Entry 7BEF (electron microscopy, 4.50 A resolution (low resolution: residue-level contacts below are approximate; hydrogen-bond / salt-bridge calls are withheld)); this record covers chains C and D of the 9 polymer chains in the assembly.

# Chain C
Protein: DNA-directed RNA polymerase subunit beta
Organism: Escherichia coli (strain K12)
Notes: EC 2.7.7.6
Reference sequence: P0A8V2 (RPOB_ECOLI); numbering as in UniProt (aligned over 1-1342)
Amino-acid sequence (1342 residues; each row starts with the number of its first residue):
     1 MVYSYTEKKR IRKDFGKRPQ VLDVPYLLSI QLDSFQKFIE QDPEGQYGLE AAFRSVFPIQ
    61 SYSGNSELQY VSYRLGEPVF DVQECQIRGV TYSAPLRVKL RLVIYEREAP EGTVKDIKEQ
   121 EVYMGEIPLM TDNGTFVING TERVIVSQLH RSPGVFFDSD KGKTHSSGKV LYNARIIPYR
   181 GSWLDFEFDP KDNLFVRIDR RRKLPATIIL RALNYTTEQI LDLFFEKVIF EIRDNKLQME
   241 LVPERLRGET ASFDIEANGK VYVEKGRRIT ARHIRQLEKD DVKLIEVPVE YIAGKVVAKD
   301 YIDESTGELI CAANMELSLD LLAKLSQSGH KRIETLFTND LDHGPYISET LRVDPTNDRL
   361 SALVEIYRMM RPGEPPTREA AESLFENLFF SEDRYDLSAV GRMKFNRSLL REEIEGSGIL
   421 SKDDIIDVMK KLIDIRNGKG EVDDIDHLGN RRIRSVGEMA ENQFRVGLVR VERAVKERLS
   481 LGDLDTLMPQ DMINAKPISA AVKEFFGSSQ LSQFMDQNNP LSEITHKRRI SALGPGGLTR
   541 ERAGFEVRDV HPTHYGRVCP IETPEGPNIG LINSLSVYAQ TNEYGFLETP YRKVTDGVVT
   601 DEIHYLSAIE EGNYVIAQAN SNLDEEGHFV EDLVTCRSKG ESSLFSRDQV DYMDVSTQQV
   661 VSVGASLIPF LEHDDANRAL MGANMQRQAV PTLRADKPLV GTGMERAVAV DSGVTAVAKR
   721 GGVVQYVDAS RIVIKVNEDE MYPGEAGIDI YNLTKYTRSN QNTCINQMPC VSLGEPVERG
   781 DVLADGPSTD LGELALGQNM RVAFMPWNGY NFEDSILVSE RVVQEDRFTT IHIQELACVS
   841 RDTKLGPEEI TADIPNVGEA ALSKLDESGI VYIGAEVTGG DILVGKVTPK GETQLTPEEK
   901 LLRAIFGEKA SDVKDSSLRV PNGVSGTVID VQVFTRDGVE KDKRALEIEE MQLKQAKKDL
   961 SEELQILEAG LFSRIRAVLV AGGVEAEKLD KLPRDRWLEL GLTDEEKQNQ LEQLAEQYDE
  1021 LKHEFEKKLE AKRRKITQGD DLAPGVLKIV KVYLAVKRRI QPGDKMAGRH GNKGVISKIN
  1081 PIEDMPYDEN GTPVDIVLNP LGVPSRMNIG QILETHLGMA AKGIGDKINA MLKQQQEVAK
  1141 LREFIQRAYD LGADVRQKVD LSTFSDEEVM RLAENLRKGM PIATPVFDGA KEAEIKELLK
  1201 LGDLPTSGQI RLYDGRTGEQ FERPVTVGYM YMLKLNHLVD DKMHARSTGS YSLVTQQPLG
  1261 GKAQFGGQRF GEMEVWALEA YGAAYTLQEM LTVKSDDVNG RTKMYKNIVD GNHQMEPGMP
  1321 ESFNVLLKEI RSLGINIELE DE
Unresolved in the structure: 1-2
UniProt features mapped onto this chain:
  - modified residue (N6-acetyllysine): K1022, K1200

# Chain D
Protein: DNA-directed RNA polymerase subunit beta'
Organism: Escherichia coli (strain K12)
Notes: EC 2.7.7.6
Reference sequence: P0A8T7 (RPOC_ECOLI); numbering as in UniProt (aligned over 1-1407)
Amino-acid sequence (1407 residues; each row starts with the number of its first residue):
     1 MKDLLKFLKA QTKTEEFDAI KIALASPDMI RSWSFGEVKK PETINYRTFK PERDGLFCAR
    61 IFGPVKDYEC LCGKYKRLKH RGVICEKCGV EVTQTKVRRE RMGHIELASP TAHIWFLKSL
   121 PSRIGLLLDM PLRDIERVLY FESYVVIEGG MTNLERQQIL TEEQYLDALE EFGDEFDAKM
   181 GAEAIQALLK SMDLEQECEQ LREELNETNS ETKRKKLTKR IKLLEAFVQS GNKPEWMILT
   241 VLPVLPPDLR PLVPLDGGRF ATSDLNDLYR RVINRNNRLK RLLDLAAPDI IVRNEKRMLQ
   301 EAVDALLDNG RRGRAITGSN KRPLKSLADM IKGKQGRFRQ NLLGKRVDYS GRSVITVGPY
   361 LRLHQCGLPK KMALELFKPF IYGKLELRGL ATTIKAAKKM VEREEAVVWD ILDEVIREHP
   421 VLLNRAPTLH RLGIQAFEPV LIEGKAIQLH PLVCAAYNAD FDGDQMAVHV PLTLEAQLEA
   481 RALMMSTNNI LSPANGEPII VPSQDVVLGL YYMTRDCVNA KGEGMVLTGP KEAERLYRSG
   541 LASLHARVKV RITEYEKDAN GELVAKTSLK DTTVGRAILW MIVPKGLPYS IVNQALGKKA
   601 ISKMLNTCYR ILGLKPTVIF ADQIMYTGFA YAARSGASVG IDDMVIPEKK HEIISEAEAE
   661 VAEIQEQFQS GLVTAGERYN KVIDIWAAAN DRVSKAMMDN LQTETVINRD GQEEKQVSFN
   721 SIYMMADSGA RGSAAQIRQL AGMRGLMAKP DGSIIETPIT ANFREGLNVL QYFISTHGAR
   781 KGLADTALKT ANSGYLTRRL VDVAQDLVVT EDDCGTHEGI MMTPVIEGGD VKEPLRDRVL
   841 GRVTAEDVLK PGTADILVPR NTLLHEQWCD LLEENSVDAV KVRSVVSCDT DFGVCAHCYG
   901 RDLARGHIIN KGEAIGVIAA QSIGEPGTQL TMRTFHIGGA ASRAAAESSI QVKNKGSIKL
   961 SNVKSVVNSS GKLVITSRNT ELKLIDEFGR TKESYKVPYG AVLAKGDGEQ VAGGETVANW
  1021 DPHTMPVITE VSGFVRFTDM IDGQTITRQT DELTGLSSLV VLDSAERTAG GKDLRPALKI
  1081 VDAQGNDVLI PGTDMPAQYF LPGKAIVQLE DGVQISSGDT LARIPQESGG TKDITGGLPR
  1141 VADLFEARRP KEPAILAEIS GIVSFGKETK GKRRLVITPV DGSDPYEEMI PKWRQLNVFE
  1201 GERVERGDVI SDGPEAPHDI LRLRGVHAVT RYIVNEVQDV YRLQGVKIND KHIEVIVRQM
  1261 LRKATIVNAG SSDFLEGEQV EYSRVKIANR ELEANGKVGA TYSRDLLGIT KASLATESFI
  1321 SAASFQETTR VLTEAAVAGK RDELRGLKEN VIVGRLIPAG TGYAYHQDRM RRRAAGEAPA
  1381 APQVTAEDAS ASLAELLNAG LGGSDNE
Unresolved in the structure: 1-14, 1377-1407
UniProt features mapped onto this chain:
  - binding site (Zn(2+)): C70, C72, C85, C88, C814, C888, C895, C898
  - binding site (Mg(2+)): D460, D462, D464
  - modified residue: K983 (N6-acetyllysine)

# Interface between chain C and chain D
Contacting residue pairs - 305 pairs, chain C then chain D:
  F545(C) - A784(D)
  F545(C) - D785(D)
  F545(C) - L788(D)
  R548(C) - R780(D)
  R548(C) - L788(D)
  D549(C) - D751(D)
  D549(C) - K781(D)
  V550(C) - P750(D)
  V550(C) - F773(D)
  V550(C) - H777(D)
  V550(C) - R780(D)
  H551(C) - F773(D)
  P552(C) - F773(D)
  H554(C) - F773(D)
  Y555(C) - V769(D)
  P560(C) - T776(D)
  P560(C) - R780(D)
  I561(C) - T776(D)
  T563(C) - R780(D)
  G570(C) - R780(D)
  N573(C) - R780(D)
  Q618(C) - L770(D)
  N620(C) - N768(D)
  T657(C) - V769(D)
  V660(C) - V769(D)
  L671(C) - Y772(D)
  E672(C) - F763(D)
  E672(C) - G766(D)
  E672(C) - L767(D)
  H673(C) - F763(D)
  H673(C) - R764(D)
  H673(C) - G766(D)
  D674(C) - F763(D)
  D674(C) - Y772(D)
  D675(C) - Y772(D)
  A676(C) - Y772(D)
  A676(C) - T776(D)
  A676(C) - A779(D)
  N677(C) - L783(D)
  A679(C) - Y772(D)
  F804(C) - A637(D)
  F804(C) - S638(D)
  M805(C) - A637(D)
  P806(C) - A632(D)
  P806(C) - A637(D)
  W807(C) - F629(D)
  W807(C) - A633(D)
  N808(C) - F629(D)
  N808(C) - A630(D)
  N808(C) - A633(D)
  G809(C) - V357(D)
  G809(C) - G358(D)
  G809(C) - P359(D)
  Y810(C) - V357(D)
  F812(C) - V357(D)
  F812(C) - P451(D)
  F812(C) - C454(D)
  F812(C) - F461(D)
  F812(C) - Q504(D)
  F812(C) - F629(D)
  E813(C) - D460(D)
  E813(C) - F461(D)
  E813(C) - Q504(D)
  E813(C) - R731(D)
  D814(C) - F461(D)
  S815(C) - V357(D)
  R841(C) - D256(D)
  K844(C) - F49(D)
  Q894(C) - L78(D)
  Q1061(C) - K445(D)
  G1063(C) - V354(D)
  K1065(C) - D462(D)
  K1065(C) - G463(D)
  K1073(C) - D462(D)
  G1074(C) - D462(D)
  V1075(C) - V357(D)
  S1077(C) - T356(D)
  S1077(C) - V357(D)
  P1100(C) - D505(D)
  L1101(C) - Q504(D)
  L1101(C) - D505(D)
  L1101(C) - A730(D)
  L1101(C) - R731(D)
  P1104(C) - I722(D)
  P1104(C) - M725(D)
  P1104(C) - L740(D)
  S1105(C) - R731(D)
  S1105(C) - Q736(D)
  S1105(C) - I937(D)
  R1106(C) - H936(D)
  M1107(C) - Q736(D)
  M1107(C) - Q739(D)
  M1107(C) - L740(D)
  M1107(C) - R744(D)
  M1107(C) - F763(D)
  N1108(C) - L740(D)
  I1109(C) - M644(D)
  I1109(C) - F763(D)
  I1112(C) - I641(D)
  L1113(C) - I641(D)
  H1116(C) - I641(D)
  F1187(C) - L767(D)
  F1187(C) - N768(D)
  F1187(C) - V769(D)
  F1187(C) - Y772(D)
  S1207(C) - D642(D)
  Q1209(C) - S638(D)
  Q1209(C) - D642(D)
  Q1209(C) - D643(D)
  T1217(C) - R634(D)
  E1219(C) - R634(D)
  F1221(C) - A633(D)
  F1221(C) - R634(D)
  F1221(C) - S635(D)
  F1221(C) - G636(D)
  E1222(C) - S635(D)
  R1223(C) - Y512(D)
  R1223(C) - G636(D)
  R1223(C) - A637(D)
  P1224(C) - S638(D)
  V1225(C) - S638(D)
  T1226(C) - S638(D)
  T1226(C) - V639(D)
  V1239(C) - V354(D)
  V1239(C) - K445(D)
  D1240(C) - K445(D)
  K1242(C) - R352(D)
  K1242(C) - V354(D)
  K1242(C) - Q465(D)
  M1243(C) - R352(D)
  M1243(C) - S353(D)
  M1243(C) - K445(D)
  H1244(C) - G351(D)
  H1244(C) - R352(D)
  A1245(C) - S350(D)
  A1245(C) - G351(D)
  A1245(C) - M372(D)
  A1245(C) - E375(D)
  R1246(C) - D348(D)
  R1246(C) - Y349(D)
  R1246(C) - S350(D)
  R1246(C) - L376(D)
  S1247(C) - D348(D)
  S1247(C) - Y349(D)
  S1247(C) - E375(D)
  S1247(C) - L376(D)
  Y1251(C) - D348(D)
  L1253(C) - R99(D)
  L1253(C) - V253(D)
  V1254(C) - R99(D)
  V1254(C) - D248(D)
  V1254(C) - L249(D)
  V1254(C) - P251(D)
  T1255(C) - N341(D)
  Q1256(C) - K96(D)
  Q1256(C) - R99(D)
  Q1257(C) - N341(D)
  Q1257(C) - K345(D)
  P1258(C) - R346(D)
  P1258(C) - D348(D)
  L1259(C) - R346(D)
  G1260(C) - R346(D)
  G1267(C) - R346(D)
  G1267(C) - V347(D)
  G1267(C) - S350(D)
  Q1268(C) - K345(D)
  Q1268(C) - R346(D)
  Q1268(C) - V347(D)
  Q1268(C) - S350(D)
  Q1268(C) - G351(D)
  Q1268(C) - R352(D)
  R1269(C) - R339(D)
  R1269(C) - Q340(D)
  R1269(C) - G344(D)
  R1269(C) - K345(D)
  R1269(C) - R346(D)
  F1270(C) - G344(D)
  F1270(C) - K345(D)
  F1270(C) - V347(D)
  G1271(C) - G344(D)
  E1272(C) - R798(D)
  M1273(C) - T428(D)
  E1274(C) - N424(D)
  E1274(C) - T428(D)
  E1274(C) - I434(D)
  V1275(C) - L343(D)
  W1276(C) - R798(D)
  W1276(C) - V801(D)
  W1276(C) - V917(D)
  W1276(C) - Q921(D)
  W1276(C) - K1348(D)
  A1277(C) - T428(D)
  A1277(C) - I434(D)
  A1277(C) - Q921(D)
  L1278(C) - I434(D)
  L1278(C) - M484(D)
  E1279(C) - A914(D)
  E1279(C) - V917(D)
  E1279(C) - V1351(D)
  A1280(C) - R431(D)
  A1280(C) - Q921(D)
  Y1281(C) - R431(D)
  Y1281(C) - L432(D)
  Y1281(C) - I434(D)
  Y1281(C) - M484(D)
  Y1281(C) - N489(D)
  G1282(C) - L483(D)
  G1282(C) - G1360(D)
  G1282(C) - T1361(D)
  A1283(C) - E479(D)
  A1283(C) - L483(D)
  A1283(C) - M484(D)
  A1283(C) - I1357(D)
  A1284(C) - E479(D)
  A1284(C) - G1362(D)
  Y1285(C) - E475(D)
  Y1285(C) - A476(D)
  Y1285(C) - E479(D)
  Y1285(C) - L1356(D)
  Y1285(C) - T1361(D)
  T1286(C) - A476(D)
  T1286(C) - E479(D)
  L1287(C) - V1351(D)
  L1287(C) - I1357(D)
  Q1288(C) - R1355(D)
  Q1288(C) - L1356(D)
  E1289(C) - P471(D)
  E1289(C) - L472(D)
  E1289(C) - T473(D)
  E1289(C) - A476(D)
  M1290(C) - V347(D)
  M1290(C) - H469(D)
  M1290(C) - V470(D)
  L1291(C) - L343(D)
  L1291(C) - K345(D)
  L1291(C) - V1351(D)
  T1292(C) - G1354(D)
  K1294(C) - V347(D)
  K1294(C) - D348(D)
  K1294(C) - V470(D)
  K1294(C) - L472(D)
  S1295(C) - K345(D)
  S1295(C) - R346(D)
  S1295(C) - V347(D)
  M1304(C) - L472(D)
  M1304(C) - T473(D)
  Y1305(C) - Y349(D)
  Y1305(C) - P379(D)
  Y1305(C) - K398(D)
  I1308(C) - P379(D)
  I1308(C) - F380(D)
  I1308(C) - G383(D)
  I1308(C) - L472(D)
  V1309(C) - G383(D)
  V1309(C) - E386(D)
  D1310(C) - E386(D)
  H1313(C) - F380(D)
  H1313(C) - L472(D)
  H1313(C) - L474(D)
  M1315(C) - T473(D)
  M1319(C) - E15(D)
  P1320(C) - I1352(D)
  P1320(C) - V1353(D)
  S1322(C) - N341(D)
  S1322(C) - L342(D)
  F1323(C) - I20(D)
  F1323(C) - I1352(D)
  F1323(C) - V1353(D)
  V1325(C) - L249(D)
  L1326(C) - F338(D)
  L1326(C) - L342(D)
  K1328(C) - R99(D)
  K1328(C) - P246(D)
  K1328(C) - L249(D)
  E1329(C) - L245(D)
  E1329(C) - L327(D)
  E1329(C) - M330(D)
  E1329(C) - I331(D)
  R1331(C) - W33(D)
  R1331(C) - P243(D)
  S1332(C) - P243(D)
  S1332(C) - L327(D)
  L1333(C) - H113(D)
  L1333(C) - L327(D)
  G1334(C) - A25(D)
  I1335(C) - I22(D)
  I1335(C) - A23(D)
  I1335(C) - A25(D)
  I1335(C) - W33(D)
  N1336(C) - K21(D)
  N1336(C) - I22(D)
  N1336(C) - A23(D)
  N1336(C) - L24(D)
  N1336(C) - M29(D)
  N1336(C) - W33(D)
  I1337(C) - K21(D)
  I1337(C) - I22(D)
  E1338(C) - M29(D)
  E1340(C) - F17(D)
  E1340(C) - D18(D)
  E1340(C) - A19(D)
  E1340(C) - K21(D)
  E1340(C) - R1341(D)
  D1341(C) - D18(D)
  E1342(C) - D18(D)
Interface residues without a listed pair, chain C (154 interface residues in all): G566, I569, T635, S642, L680, N811, E892, N922, P1062, E1192, T1248, F1265, D1296, R1301, E1321
Interface residues without a listed pair, chain D (176 interface residues in all): E16, K76, E100, G257, G258, L307, I355, L374, K378, Y382, L429, H430, A446, Q477, S503, V506, R538, S543, G640, F719, M724, T757, E765, A787, T797, E913, I918, G938, L1347, A1359

# Summary
The interface between chain C and chain D involves 154 residues on one side and 176 on the other. From
UniProt: 8 Zn2+-binding residues and 3 Mg2+-binding residues on chain D.
Here chain C is DNA-directed RNA polymerase subunit beta and chain D is DNA-directed RNA polymerase subunit
beta', both from Escherichia coli (strain K12). Entry 7BEF (Structures of class II bacterial transcription
complexes) was determined by electron microscopy, deposited together with 7BEG.
